PDB entry 8HR5 | electron microscopy, 3.73 A resolution | chains A and D of the 5 polymer chains in the assembly

Chain A:
Protein: Transposase
Source organism: Clostridium novyi
UniProtKB: A0A386YN77 (A0A386YN77_CLONO); numbering as in UniProt (aligned over 1-497)
Chain sequence (497 residues; row label = number of the first residue in the row):
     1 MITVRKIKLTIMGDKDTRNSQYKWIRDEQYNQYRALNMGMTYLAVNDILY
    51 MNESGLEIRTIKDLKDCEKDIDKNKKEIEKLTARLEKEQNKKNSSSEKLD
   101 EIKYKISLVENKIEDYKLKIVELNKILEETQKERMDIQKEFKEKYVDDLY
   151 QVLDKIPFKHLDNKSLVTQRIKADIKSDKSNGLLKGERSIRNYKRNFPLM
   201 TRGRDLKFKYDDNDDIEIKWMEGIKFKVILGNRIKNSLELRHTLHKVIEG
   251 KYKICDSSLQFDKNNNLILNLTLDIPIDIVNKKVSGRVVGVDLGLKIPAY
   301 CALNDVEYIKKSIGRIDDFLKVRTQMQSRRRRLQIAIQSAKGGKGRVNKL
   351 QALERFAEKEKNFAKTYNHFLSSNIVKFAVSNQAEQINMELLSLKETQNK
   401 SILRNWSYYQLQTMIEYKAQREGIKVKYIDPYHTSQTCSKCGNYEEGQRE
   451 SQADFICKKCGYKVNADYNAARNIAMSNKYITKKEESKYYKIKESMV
Not modelled in the structure: 82-104, 306-307, 492-497

Chain D:
Molecule: 28-nt DNA strand
Source organism: synthetic construct
Sequence (28 nucleotides; row label = number of the first residue in the row):
     1 GAAAAGCGACTTCACATCTATTAGGTTA
Not modelled in the structure: 1-10, 28

How chain A and chain D interact:
Contacting residue pairs (22; chain A residue first):
  Ile2(A) with DT22(D), base contact
  Ser165(A) with DA23(D), hydrogen bond to the base; DG24(D), hydrogen bond to the base
  Thr168(A) with DA23(D), base contact
  Gln169(A) with DA23(D), hydrogen bond to the sugar
  Ser177(A) with DA20(D), sugar contact
  Arg202(A) with DG24(D), hydrogen bond to the base; DG25(D), base contact
  Arg204(A) with DG25(D), hydrogen bond to the base; DT26(D), base contact
  Cys255(A) with DA23(D), phosphate contact
  Asp256(A) with DT22(D), phosphate contact
  Ala357(A) with DC15(D), phosphate contact
  Glu360(A) with DA14(D), phosphate contact; DC15(D), phosphate contact
  Trp406(A) with DA16(D), phosphate contact
  Ser407(A) with DA16(D), hydrogen bond to the phosphate; DT17(D), phosphate contact
  Tyr408(A) with DT17(D), hydrogen bond to the phosphate
  Tyr409(A) with DT17(D), hydrogen bond to the phosphate; DC18(D), phosphate contact; DT19(D), base contact
Other interface residues (no listed pair), chain A (19 interface residues in all): Leu166, Ser393, Gln398, Asn405

In short:
The interface between chain A and chain D involves 19 residues on one side and 12 on the other; the contacts
include 8 hydrogen bonds. Polar contacts include Ser165(A)-DA23(D), Ser165(A)-DG24(D) and Arg202(A)-DG24(D).
Here chain A is Transposase (Clostridium novyi) and chain D is a 28-nt DNA strand (synthetic construct). Entry
8HR5 (Cryo-EM structure of the CnCas12f1-sgRNA-DNA complex) was determined by electron microscopy.
